Entry 7XGY (electron microscopy, 3.50 A resolution); this record covers chains A and D of the 4 polymer chains in the assembly.

# Chain A
Name: Hemoglobin subunit alpha
From: Homo sapiens
Reference sequence: P69905 (HBA_HUMAN); residues 0-141 here correspond to UniProt positions 1-142 (UniProt number = residue number + 1)
Chain sequence (142 residues; numbered 0 to 141; the number before each row is that of its first residue; numbering starts at 0):
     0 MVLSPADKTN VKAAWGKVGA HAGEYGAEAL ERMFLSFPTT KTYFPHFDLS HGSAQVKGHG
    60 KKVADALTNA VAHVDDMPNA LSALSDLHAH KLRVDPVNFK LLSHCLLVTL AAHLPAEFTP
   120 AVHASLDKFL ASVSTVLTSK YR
Disordered / not traced: 0
UniProt features mapped onto this chain:
  - binding site (O2): H58
  - binding site (heme b): H87
  - site: T8, N9 (Microbial infection: Cleavage), K11 (Not glycated), A13, W14 (Microbial infection: Cleavage), Y24, G25 (Microbial infection: Cleavage), L29, E30 (Microbial infection: Cleavage), H45, F46 (Microbial infection: Cleavage), D47, L48 (Microbial infection: Cleavage), S52, A53 (Microbial infection: Cleavage), V55, K56 (Microbial infection: Cleavage), K56 (Not glycated), G59, K60 (Microbial infection: Cleavage), K60 (Not glycated), K90 (Not glycated), L91, R92 (Microbial infection: Cleavage), K99 (Not glycated), L106, V107 (Microbial infection: Cleavage), T108, L109 (Microbial infection: Cleavage), V121, H122 (Microbial infection: Cleavage), S133, T134 (Microbial infection: Cleavage)
  - modified residue: S3 (Phosphoserine), K7 (N6-succinyllysine), T8 (Phosphothreonine), K11 (N6-succinyllysine), K16 (N6-acetyllysine), Y24 (Phosphotyrosine), S35 (Phosphoserine), K40 (N6-succinyllysine), S49 (Phosphoserine), S102 (Phosphoserine), T108 (Phosphothreonine), S124 (Phosphoserine), S131 (Phosphoserine), T134 (Phosphothreonine), T137 (Phosphothreonine), S138 (Phosphoserine)
  - glycosylation (N-linked (Glc) (glycation) lysine): K7, K16, K40, K61

# Chain D
Name: Hemoglobin subunit beta
From: Homo sapiens
Reference sequence: P68871 (HBB_HUMAN); residues 0-146 here correspond to UniProt positions 1-147 (UniProt number = residue number + 1)
Chain sequence (147 residues; numbered 0 to 146; the number before each row is that of its first residue; numbering starts at 0):
     0 MVHLTPEEKS AVTALWGKVN VDEVGGEALG RLLVVYPWTQ RFFESFGDLS TPDAVMGNPK
    60 VKAHGKKVLG AFSDGLAHLD NLKGTFATLS ELHCDKLHVD PENFRLLGNV LVCVLAHHFG
   120 KEFTPPVQAA YQKVVAGVAN ALAHKYH
Disordered / not traced: 0
UniProt features mapped onto this chain:
  - binding site ((2R)-2,3-bisphosphoglycerate): V1, H2, K82, H143
  - binding site (heme b): H63, H92
  - site: E7, K8 (Microbial infection: Cleavage), G25, E26 (Microbial infection: Cleavage), G29, R30 (Microbial infection: Cleavage), Y35, P36 (Microbial infection: Cleavage), W37, T38 (Microbial infection: Cleavage), F45, G46 (Microbial infection: Cleavage), D52, A53 (Microbial infection: Cleavage), G56, N57 (Microbial infection: Cleavage), K59 (Not glycated), F71, S72 (Microbial infection: Cleavage), G74, L75 (Microbial infection: Cleavage), K82 (Not glycated), T84, F85 (Microbial infection: Cleavage), H92, C93 (Microbial infection: Cleavage), K95 (Not glycated), R104, L105 (Microbial infection: Cleavage), L110, V111 (Microbial infection: Cleavage), G119, K120 (Microbial infection: Cleavage), F122, T123 (Microbial infection: Cleavage), A128, A129 (Microbial infection: Cleavage) and 2 more in UniProt
  - modified residue: V1 (N-acetylvaline), S9 (Phosphoserine), T12 (Phosphothreonine), S44 (Phosphoserine), T50 (Phosphothreonine), K59 (N6-acetyllysine), K82 (N6-acetyllysine), T87 (Phosphothreonine), C93 (S-nitrosocysteine), K144 (N6-acetyllysine)
  - glycosylation: V1 (N-linked (Glc) (glycation) valine), K8 (N-linked (Glc) (glycation) lysine), K17 (N-linked (Glc) (glycation) lysine), K66 (N-linked (Glc) (glycation) lysine), K120 (N-linked (Glc) (glycation) lysine), K144 (N-linked (Glc) (glycation) lysine)

# How chain A and chain D interact
Pairs across the interface - 16 pairs, chain A then chain D:
  P37(A) - H97(D)
  P37(A) - Y145(D)
  T38(A) - H97(D)
  T38(A) - D99(D)  hydrogen bond
  T38(A) - P100(D)
  T38(A) - Y145(D)
  T41(A) - H97(D)
  K90(A) - R40(D)  hydrogen bond (backbone-side chain)
  L91(A) - R40(D)
  R92(A) - P36(D)  hydrogen bond (side chain-backbone)
  R92(A) - W37(D)
  R92(A) - Q39(D)
  R92(A) - R40(D)
  D94(A) - D99(D)
  D94(A) - E101(D)
  N97(A) - D99(D)  hydrogen bond
Other interface residues (no listed pair), chain A (9 interface residues in all): K40
Other interface residues (no listed pair), chain D (11 interface residues in all): L96, V98

# Overview
Chain A and chain D form an interface of 9 and 11 residues respectively, with 4 hydrogen bonds. Polar pairs
include T38(A)-D99(D), K90(A)-R40(D) and R92(A)-P36(D).
Chain A is Hemoglobin subunit alpha and chain D is Hemoglobin subunit beta, both from Homo sapiens; the
structure, cryo-EM structure of hemoglobin, was determined by electron microscopy, deposited together with
7YIM and 8GVK.
